3THK - chains A and C; structure by X-ray diffraction, 1.70 A resolution.

# Chain A
Protein: Spectrin alpha chain, brain
Source organism: Rattus norvegicus
Notes: fragment: sh3 domain
UniProt: P16086 (SPTA2_RAT); residues 3-71 here correspond to UniProt positions 967-1035 (UniProt number = residue number + 964)
Chain sequence (73 residues; each row starts with the number of its first residue):
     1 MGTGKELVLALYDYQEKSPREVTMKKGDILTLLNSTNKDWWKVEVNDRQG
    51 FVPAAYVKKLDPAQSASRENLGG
Not modelled in the structure: 1-4, 63-73
Sequence notes: expression tag (1-2); linker (72-73)
Swiss-Prot annotation at these positions:
  - modified residue (Phosphoserine): Ser-18, Ser-35, Ser-65, Ser-67

# Chain C
Protein: Proline-rich peptide
Chain sequence (10 residues; each row starts with the number of its first residue):
    74 PPPVPPYSAG
Not modelled in the structure: 80-83

# Interface between chain A and chain C
Contacting residue pairs - 12 pairs, chain A then chain C:
  Tyr-12(A) / Pro-74(C)  hydrophobic
  Tyr-12(A) / Pro-75(C)
  Tyr-14(A) / Val-77(C)
  Lys-17(A) / Val-77(C)
  Asp-39(A) / Pro-78(C)
  Trp-40(A) / Val-77(C)  hydrophobic
  Trp-40(A) / Pro-78(C)
  Pro-53(A) / Pro-78(C)
  Ala-55(A) / Pro-75(C)
  Tyr-56(A) / Pro-75(C)  hydrogen bond (side chain-backbone)
  Tyr-56(A) / Pro-76(C)
  Tyr-56(A) / Val-77(C)
Interface residues without a listed pair, chain C (6 interface residues in all): Pro-79

# Summary
8 residues of chain A and 6 residues of chain C are in contact; the contacts include 1 hydrogen bond. Its one
hydrogen-bonded contact is Tyr-56(A)/Pro-75(C).
Here chain A is Spectrin alpha chain, brain (Rattus norvegicus) and chain C is Proline-rich peptide. Entry
3THK (Structure of SH3 chimera with a type II ligand linked to the chain C-terminal) was determined by X-ray
diffraction.
